Entry 7UZC (X-ray diffraction, 2.20 A resolution); this record covers chains H and L of the 3 polymer chains in the assembly.

[Chain H]
Name: M8a-34 Fab heavy chain
Organism: Mus musculus
Notes: antibody fragment or engineered binder
Sequence (235 residues; row label = number of the first residue in the row; note: 8 numbers in that range are skipped by the numbering (no residue carries them; nothing is unmodelled there)):
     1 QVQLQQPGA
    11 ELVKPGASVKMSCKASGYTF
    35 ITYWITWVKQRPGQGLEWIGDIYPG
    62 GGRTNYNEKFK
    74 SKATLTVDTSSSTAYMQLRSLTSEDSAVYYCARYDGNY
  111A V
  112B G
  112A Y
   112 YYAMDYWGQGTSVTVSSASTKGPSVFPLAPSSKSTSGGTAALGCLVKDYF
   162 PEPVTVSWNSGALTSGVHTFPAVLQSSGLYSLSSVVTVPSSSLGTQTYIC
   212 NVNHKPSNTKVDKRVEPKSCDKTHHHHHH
Disordered / not traced: 231-240
Disulfides: Cys-23/Cys-104, Cys-155/Cys-211

[Chain L]
Name: M8a-34 Fab light chain
Organism: Mus musculus
Notes: antibody fragment or engineered binder
Sequence (218 residues; numbered 1 to 234; 16 numbers in that range are skipped by the numbering (no residue carries them; nothing is unmodelled there); the number before each row is that of its first residue):
     1 DIVLTQSPVSLAVSLGQRATISCRASESVDF
    34 YGNSFIYWYQQKPGQAPKLLIYRA
    65 SNLESGIP
    74 ARFSGSG
    83 SRTDFTLTIHPVEADDVATYYCQQSIE
   114 DPRTFGGGTKLEIKRTVAAPSVFIFPPSDEQLKSGTASVVCLLNNFYPRE
   164 AKVQWKVDNALQSGNSQESVTEQDSKDSTYSLSSTLTLSKADYEKHKVYA
   214 CEVTHQGLSSPVTKSFNRGEC
Disulfides: Cys-23/Cys-104, Cys-154/Cys-214

[How chain H and chain L interact]
Contacting residue pairs (81):
  Thr-40(H) with Arg-116(L), hydrogen bond
  Gln-44(H) with Gln-44(L), hydrogen bond; Tyr-103(L), hydrogen bond
  Gln-48(H) with Tyr-103(L), hydrogen bond (backbone-side chain)
  Gly-49(H) with Tyr-103(L)
  Leu-50(H) with Phe-118(L)
  Trp-52(H) with Asp-114(L); Pro-115(L), hydrophobic; Arg-116(L)
  Asp-55(H) with Arg-116(L), salt bridge
  Asn-66(H) with Asp-114(L)
  Lys-70(H) with Asp-1(L), salt bridge
  Tyr-103(H) with Gln-44(L), hydrogen bond; Gln-48(L), hydrogen bond (side chain-backbone); Ala-49(L), hydrophobic
  Tyr-107(H) with Arg-116(L)
  Tyr-111(H) with Phe-31(L); Asn-36(L), hydrogen bond; Phe-38(L), hydrophobic
  Val-111A(H) with Arg-56(L), hydrogen bond (backbone-side chain)
  Tyr-112(H) with Phe-38(L), hydrophobic; Tyr-40(L); Ser-107(L)
  Tyr-112A(H) with Tyr-40(L); Tyr-55(L), hydrophobic; Glu-68(L), hydrogen bond
  Gly-112B(H) with Arg-56(L), hydrogen bond (backbone-side chain)
  Tyr-113(H) with Tyr-40(L), hydrogen bond (backbone-side chain); Ser-107(L); Arg-116(L)
  Ala-114(H) with Tyr-40(L); Tyr-42(L)
  Met-115(H) with Tyr-42(L), hydrogen bond (backbone-side chain); Leu-52(L); Gln-105(L); Phe-118(L), hydrophobic
  Asp-116(H) with Leu-52(L); Glu-68(L)
  Trp-118(H) with Tyr-42(L), hydrophobic; Ala-49(L), hydrophobic; Pro-50(L)
  Gly-119(H) with Ala-49(L)
  Gln-120(H) with Gln-48(L); Ala-49(L), hydrogen bond (side chain-backbone)
  Phe-137(H) with Ser-141(L); Gln-144(L)
  Pro-138(H) with Ser-141(L); Glu-143(L)
  Leu-139(H) with Phe-138(L); Val-153(L), hydrophobic
  Ala-140(H) with Phe-138(L)
  Lys-144(H) with Ser-228(L)
  Ser-147(H) with Phe-136(L); Lys-227(L), hydrogen bond
  Gly-148(H) with Ser-134(L)
  Thr-150(H) with Phe-136(L)
  Ala-152(H) with Phe-136(L), hydrophobic; Phe-138(L)
  Leu-153(H) with Phe-138(L), hydrophobic
  Leu-156(H) with Ser-151(L)
  Lys-158(H) with Gln-144(L); Ser-151(L)
  His-179(H) with Asn-157(L), hydrogen bond; Asn-158(L), hydrogen bond; Ser-194(L), hydrogen bond
  Phe-181(H) with Leu-155(L), hydrophobic; Ser-182(L); Thr-184(L); Ser-194(L); Leu-195(L); Ser-196(L)
  Pro-182(H) with Ser-182(L), hydrogen bond (backbone-side chain); Val-183(L)
  Val-184(H) with Gln-180(L); Ser-182(L)
  Leu-185(H) with Gln-180(L)
  Val-196(H) with Leu-155(L), hydrophobic
  Thr-198(H) with Asn-157(L)
  Lys-224(H) with Glu-143(L)
  Lys-229(H) with Asp-142(L), salt bridge; Glu-233(L)
Other interface residues (no listed pair), chain H (50 interface residues in all): Val-42, Glu-51, Asn-68, Ala-151, Thr-180, Gln-186
Other interface residues (no listed pair), chain L (49 interface residues in all): Tyr-34, Gly-119, Gly-120, Val-135, Ile-137, Glu-181

[In short]
50 residues of chain H face 49 of chain L across their interface, with 18 hydrogen bonds and 3 salt bridges.
Polar contacts include Asp-55(H)/Arg-116(L), Lys-70(H)/Asp-1(L) and Lys-229(H)/Asp-142(L).
Chain H is M8a-34 Fab heavy chain and chain L is M8a-34 Fab light chain, both from Mus musculus; the
structure, Structure of the SARS-CoV-2 RBD in complex with the mouse antibody Fab fragment, M8a-34, was
determined by X-ray diffraction (same publication as 7UZ4, 7UZ6, 7UZ7, 7UZ8, 7UZ9, 7UZA, 7UZB and 7UZD).
